PDB entry 8PPT | electron microscopy, 2.90 A resolution | chains A and B of the 7 polymer chains in the assembly

Chain A:
Molecule: DNA polymerase II small subunit
Source organism: Pyrococcus abyssi GE5
Notes: EC 2.7.7.7, 3.1.11.1
Reference sequence: Q9V2F3 (DP2S_PYRAB); numbering as in UniProt (aligned over 2-619)
Amino-acid sequence (662 residues; row label = number of the first residue in the row; numbers below 1 keep their minus sign (Met-42 is residue -42)):
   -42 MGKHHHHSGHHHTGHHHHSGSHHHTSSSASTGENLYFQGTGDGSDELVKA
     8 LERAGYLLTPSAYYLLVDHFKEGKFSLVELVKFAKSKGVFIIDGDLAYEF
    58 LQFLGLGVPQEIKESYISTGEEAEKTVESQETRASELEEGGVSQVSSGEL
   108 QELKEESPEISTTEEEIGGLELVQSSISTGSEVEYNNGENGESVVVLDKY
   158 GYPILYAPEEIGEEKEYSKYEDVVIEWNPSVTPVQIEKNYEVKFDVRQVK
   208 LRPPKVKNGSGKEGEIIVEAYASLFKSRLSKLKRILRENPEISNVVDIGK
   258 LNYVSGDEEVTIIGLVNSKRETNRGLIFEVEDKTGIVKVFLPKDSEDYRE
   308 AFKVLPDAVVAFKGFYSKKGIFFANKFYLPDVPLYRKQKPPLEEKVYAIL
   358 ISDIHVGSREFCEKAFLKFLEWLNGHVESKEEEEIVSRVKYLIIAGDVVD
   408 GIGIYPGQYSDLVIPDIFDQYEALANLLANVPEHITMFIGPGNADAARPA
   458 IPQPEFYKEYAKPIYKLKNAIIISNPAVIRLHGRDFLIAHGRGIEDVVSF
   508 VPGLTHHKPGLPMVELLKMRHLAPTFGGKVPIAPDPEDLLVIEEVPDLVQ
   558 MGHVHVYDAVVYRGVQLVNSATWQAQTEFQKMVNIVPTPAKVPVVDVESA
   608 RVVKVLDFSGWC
Not modelled in the structure: -42 to 172
Differences from the reference sequence: initiating methionine (-42); expression tag (-41 to 1); engineered mutation Ala451 (His in Q9V2F3)
Metal / ion sites: Mg2+ site 1: Asp360, Asp404 (shared with 1 residue of chain P); Mg2+ site 2: Asp404, Asn450
Reported in the primary citation:
  - Mg2+ coordination: Asp360, His362, Asp404, Asn450, His497, His560
  - mutagenesis - Y412A/R499A/F586A, H451A: abolished catalytic activity
  - mutagenesis - Y412A, F586A: decreased catalytic activity on ssDNA
  - mutagenesis - Y412A, F586A: decreased catalytic activity on P/T
  - mutagenesis - P413A: unchanged catalytic activity

Chain B:
Molecule: DP2
Source organism: Pyrococcus abyssi GE5
Amino-acid sequence (1270 residues; row label = number of the first residue in the row):
     1 MELPKEMEEYFEMLQREIDKAYEIAKKARAQGKDPSLDVEIPQATDMAGR
    51 VESLVGPPGVAKRIRELVKEYGKEIAALKIVDEIIEGKFGDLGSREKYAE
   101 QAVRTALAILTEGIVSAPIEGIANVKIKRNTWADNSEYLALYYAGPIRSS
   151 GGTAQALSVLVGDYVRRKLGLDRFKPSEKHIERMVEEVDLYHRAVTRLQY
   201 HPSPEEVRLAMRNIPIEITGEATDDVEVSHRDVPGVETNQLRGGAILVLA
   251 EGVLQKAKKLVKYIDKMGIEGWEWLKEFVEAKEKGEPKEEGKEESLAEST
   301 LEETKVEVDMGFYYSLYQKFKEEIAPSDKYAKEVIGGRPLFSDPSKPGGF
   351 RLRYGRSRASGFATWGINPATMILVDEFLAIGTQLKTERPGKGAVVTPVT
   401 TIEGPIVKLKDGSVLRVDDYNLALKVREDVEEILYLGDAVIAFGDFVENN
   451 QTLLPANYCEEWWILEFVKALKEIYEVHLEPFTENEEESIEEASDYLEID
   501 PEFLKEMLRDPLRVKPPVELAIHFSEVLGIPLHPYYTLYWNSVEPKDVEK
   551 LWRLLKNYAEIEWSNFRGIKFAKKIVISQEKLGDSKRTLELLGLPHTVRD
   601 GNVIVDYPWAAALLTPLGNLNWEFMAKPLYATIDIINENNEIKLRDRGIS
   651 WIGARMGRPEKAKERKMKPPVQVLFPIGLAGGSSRDIKKAAEEGKVAEVE
   701 IAFFKCPKCGHVGPEHLCPNCGTRKELLWVCPRCNAEYPESQAEGYNYTC
   751 PKCNVKLRPYAKRKIRPSELLNRAMENVKVYGVDKLKGVMGMTSGWKMPE
   801 PLEKGLLRAKNDVYVFKDGTIRFDATDAPITHFRPREIGVSVEKLRELGY
   851 THDFEGKPLVSEDQIVELKPQDIILSKEAGRYLLKVAKFVDDLLEKFYGL
   901 PRFYNAEKMEDLIGHLVIGLAPHTSAGIVGRIIGFVDALVGYAHPYFHAA
   951 KRRNCDGDEDAVMLLLDALLNFSRYYLPEKRGGKMDAPLVITTRLDPREV
  1001 DSEVHNMDIVRYYPLEFYEATYELKSPKELVGVIERVEDRLGKPEMYYGL
  1051 KFTHDTDDIALGPKMSLYKQLGDMEEKVRRQLEVAKRIRAVDEHGVAEKI
  1101 LNSHLIPDLRGNLRSFTRQEFRCVKCNTKFRRPPLNGKCPVCGGKIVLTV
  1151 SKGAIEKYLGTAKMLVTEYNVKNYTRQRICLTERDIDSLFENVFPETQLT
  1201 LIVNPNDICQRLVMARTGEVNKSGLLENLSNGSKKTEKAEKAEKPRKKSD
  1251 EKPKKKRVISLEEFFSRKSK
Not modelled in the structure: 1, 284-307, 1217-1270
Metal / ion sites: Zn2+ site 1: Cys706, Cys709, Cys718, Cys721; Zn2+ site 2: Cys731, Cys734, Cys750, Cys753; Mg2+: Asp956, Asp958; Zn2+ site 3: Cys1123, Cys1126, Cys1139, Cys1142
Reported in the primary citation:
  - Mg2+ coordination: Asn954, Asp956, Asp958
  - mutagenesis - R1178A: unchanged catalytic activity on ssDNA
  - mutagenesis - R1178A: decreased catalytic activity on P/T substrates
  - mutagenesis - P1107A, R1114A: unchanged catalytic activity

Chain A / chain B interface:
Contacting residue pairs (60; chain A residue first):
  Pro210(A) with Asn1192(B); Pro1195(B), hydrophobic
  Pro211(A) with Asn1192(B)
  Lys219(A) with Lys1145(B)
  Glu220(A) with Lys1152(B), salt bridge; Phe1194(B)
  Glu222(A) with Lys1145(B), salt bridge
  Ile223(A) with Val1193(B), hydrophobic; Phe1194(B), hydrophobic
  Ile224(A) with Leu1148(B), hydrophobic
  Val225(A) with Ile1146(B), hydrophobic; Leu1148(B), hydrophobic
  Tyr228(A) with Phe1121(B), hydrophobic; Pro1133(B), hydrophobic
  Ala229(A) with Pro1134(B); Leu1135(B)
  Phe232(A) with Arg1132(B); Pro1133(B), hydrophobic
  Lys233(A) with Leu1135(B)
  Leu272(A) with Arg1132(B)
  Asn274(A) with Arg1132(B), hydrogen bond
  Glu288(A) with Arg1132(B), salt bridge
  Asp289(A) with Leu1135(B)
  Lys290(A) with Asn1136(B)
  Asp314(A) with Arg1132(B)
  Ile409(A) with Tyr1174(B), hydrophobic; Arg1178(B)
  Gly410(A) with Tyr1174(B), hydrogen bond (backbone-side chain); Arg1178(B)
  Gln415(A) with Tyr1174(B)
  Tyr416(A) with Lys1172(B)
  Asp423(A) with Asn1173(B); Gln1177(B), hydrogen bond
  Ile424(A) with Gln1177(B)
  Phe425(A) with Gln1177(B); Arg1216(B)
  Ala454(A) with Asp1185(B)
  Arg455(A) with Ser1188(B); Leu1189(B), hydrogen bond (side chain-backbone)
  Pro456(A) with Asp1185(B)
  Tyr464(A) with Arg1184(B); Asp1185(B), hydrogen bond; Ser1188(B)
  Glu466(A) with Arg1184(B), salt bridge; Val1213(B)
  Tyr467(A) with Leu1181(B)
  Phe533(A) with Thr1117(B); Gln1119(B); Arg1131(B)
  Gly534(A) with Arg1118(B)
  Gly535(A) with Arg1118(B)
  Lys536(A) with Arg1118(B)
  Val537(A) with Arg1118(B)
  Pro538(A) with Thr1117(B); Arg1118(B)
  Ile539(A) with Thr1117(B)
  Pro541(A) with Leu1189(B); Val1193(B)
  Asp542(A) with Asn1192(B)
  Met589(A) with Asp189(B)
Also at the interface, not in a pair above, chain A (51 interface residues in all): Leu208, Gly221, Leu236, Val273, Leu419, Pro422, Asp426, Ala453, Ala457, Pro543
Also at the interface, not in a pair above, chain B (33 interface residues in all): Phe1116, Cys1180

Overview:
51 residues of chain A and 33 residues of chain B are in contact; the contacts include 5 hydrogen bonds and 4
salt bridges. Polar pairs include Glu220(A)-Lys1152(B), Glu222(A)-Lys1145(B) and Glu288(A)-Arg1132(B). The
paper reports that Y412A/R499A/F586A and H451A of chain A abolish catalytic activity; Mg2+ coordination by
Asp360(A), His362(A) and Asn954(B) among others; 8 substitutions were tested in all.
Chain A is DNA polymerase II small subunit and chain B is DP2, both from Pyrococcus abyssi GE5; the structure,
Pyrococcus abyssi DNA polymerase D (PolD) in its editing mode bound to a primer/template substrate containing
..., was determined by electron microscopy, deposited together with 8PPU and 8PPV.
